Entry 8G4P (X-ray diffraction, 2.25 A resolution); this record covers chains A and B of the 5 polymer chains in the assembly.

Chain A:
Name: 13T5 Fab heavy chain
Source organism: Homo sapiens
Notes: antibody fragment or engineered binder
Amino-acid sequence (232 residues; each row starts with the number of its first residue):
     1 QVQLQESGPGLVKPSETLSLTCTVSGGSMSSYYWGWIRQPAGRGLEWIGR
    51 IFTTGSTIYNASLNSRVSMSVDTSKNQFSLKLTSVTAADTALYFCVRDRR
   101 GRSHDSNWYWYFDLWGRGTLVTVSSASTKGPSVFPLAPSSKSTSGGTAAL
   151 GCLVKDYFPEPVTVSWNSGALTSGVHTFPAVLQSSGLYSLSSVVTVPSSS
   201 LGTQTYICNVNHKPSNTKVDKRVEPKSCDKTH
Unresolved in the structure: 140-143, 227-232
Cystine bridges: Cys22-Cys95, Cys152-Cys208
Covalently attached groups: N-acetylglucosamine (NAG) linked to Asn60

Chain B:
Name: 13T5 Fab light chain
Source organism: Homo sapiens
Notes: antibody fragment or engineered binder
Amino-acid sequence (214 residues; each row starts with the number of its first residue):
     1 DIVMTQSPSSLSASVGDRVIITCRTSQTLSRNLNWYQQKPGEAPKLLIYG
    51 ASTLQSGVPSRFTGSGSGTDFTLIISSLQPEDFATYYCQQSDNTPRTFGQ
   101 GTKVEIKRTVAAPSVFIFPPSDEQLKSGTASVVCLLNNFYPREAKVQWKV
   151 DNALQSGNSQESVTEQDSKDSTYSLSSTLTLSKADYEKHKVYACEVTHQG
   201 LSSPVTKSFNRGEC
Cystine bridges: Cys23-Cys88, Cys134-Cys194
Ligand contacts: N-acetylglucosamine (NAG; 2-acetamido-2-deoxy-beta-D-glucopyranose): Asp1, Pro95, Arg96, Thr97

How chain A and chain B interact:
Pairs across the interface - 64 pairs, chain A then chain B:
  Ile37(A) - Phe98(B)  hydrophobic
  Gln39(A) - Gln38(B)  hydrogen bond
  Gln39(A) - Tyr87(B)  hydrogen bond
  Arg43(A) - Tyr87(B)  hydrogen bond (backbone-side chain)
  Leu45(A) - Pro44(B)  hydrophobic
  Leu45(A) - Tyr87(B)  hydrophobic
  Leu45(A) - Phe98(B)  hydrophobic
  Trp47(A) - Pro95(B)  hydrophobic
  Trp47(A) - Arg96(B)
  Arg50(A) - Arg96(B)
  Ile58(A) - Thr94(B)
  Phe94(A) - Ala43(B)  hydrophobic
  Asp98(A) - Arg96(B)  salt bridge
  Ser103(A) - Tyr49(B)  hydrogen bond
  Ser103(A) - Thr53(B)
  Asn107(A) - Arg31(B)
  Trp108(A) - Arg31(B)  hydrogen bond (backbone-side chain)
  Tyr109(A) - Arg31(B)
  Tyr109(A) - Asn32(B)
  Tyr109(A) - Tyr49(B)  hydrophobic
  Tyr109(A) - Gly50(B)
  Trp110(A) - Asn32(B)  hydrogen bond (backbone-side chain)
  Trp110(A) - Asn34(B)  hydrogen bond (backbone-side chain)
  Trp110(A) - Ser91(B)
  Trp110(A) - Arg96(B)
  Tyr111(A) - Asn34(B)
  Tyr111(A) - Leu46(B)  hydrophobic
  Tyr111(A) - Tyr49(B)  hydrophobic
  Phe112(A) - Tyr36(B)  hydrogen bond (backbone-side chain)
  Phe112(A) - Leu46(B)
  Phe112(A) - Gln89(B)
  Phe112(A) - Arg96(B)
  Asp113(A) - Gln55(B)
  Trp115(A) - Ala43(B)  hydrophobic
  Trp115(A) - Pro44(B)
  Gly116(A) - Ala43(B)
  Val133(A) - Glu123(B)
  Phe134(A) - Ser121(B)
  Phe134(A) - Glu123(B)
  Phe134(A) - Gln124(B)
  Pro135(A) - Ser121(B)
  Leu136(A) - Phe118(B)
  Leu136(A) - Val133(B)  hydrophobic
  Ala137(A) - Phe118(B)
  Ala149(A) - Phe116(B)  hydrophobic
  Ala149(A) - Phe118(B)
  Leu150(A) - Phe118(B)  hydrophobic
  Leu153(A) - Ser131(B)
  His176(A) - Asn137(B)
  His176(A) - Asn138(B)  hydrogen bond
  His176(A) - Ser174(B)  hydrogen bond
  Phe178(A) - Leu135(B)  hydrophobic
  Phe178(A) - Ser162(B)
  Phe178(A) - Thr164(B)
  Phe178(A) - Ser174(B)
  Phe178(A) - Leu175(B)
  Phe178(A) - Ser176(B)
  Pro179(A) - Ser162(B)  hydrogen bond (backbone-side chain)
  Pro179(A) - Val163(B)
  Val181(A) - Gln160(B)
  Leu182(A) - Gln160(B)  hydrogen bond (backbone-side chain)
  Gln183(A) - Gln160(B)
  Val193(A) - Leu135(B)  hydrophobic
  Thr195(A) - Asn137(B)
Other interface residues (no listed pair), chain A (42 interface residues in all): Gly44, His104, Pro138, Thr147, Lys155, Ser191, Lys226
Other interface residues (no listed pair), chain B (40 interface residues in all): Glu161, Asp167, Thr180, Cys214

Summary:
Chain A and chain B form an interface of 42 and 40 residues respectively, with 12 hydrogen bonds and 1 salt
bridge. Polar contacts include Asp98(A)-Arg96(B), Gln39(A)-Gln38(B) and Gln39(A)-Tyr87(B). Ligands of chain B:
N-acetylglucosamine. Covalently linked N-acetylglucosamine: at Asn60(A).
Chain A is 13T5 Fab heavy chain and chain B is 13T5 Fab light chain, both from Homo sapiens; the structure,
Crystal structure of the peanut allergen Ara h 2 bound by two neutralizing antibodies 13T1 and ..., was
determined by X-ray diffraction.
